Entry 1A07 (X-ray diffraction, 2.20 A resolution); this record covers chains A and B of the 4 polymer chains in the assembly.

Chain A (and B):
Molecule: C-src tyrosine kinase
From: Homo sapiens
Notes: EC 2.7.1.112; fragment: sh2 domain; chain B of this document is another copy of the same molecule, construct and numbering; everything in this record applies to it too
UniProt: P12931 (SRC_HUMAN); residues 144-249 here correspond to UniProt positions 143-248 (UniProt number = residue number - 1)
Sequence (107 residues; numbered 143 to 249; the number before each row is that of its first residue):
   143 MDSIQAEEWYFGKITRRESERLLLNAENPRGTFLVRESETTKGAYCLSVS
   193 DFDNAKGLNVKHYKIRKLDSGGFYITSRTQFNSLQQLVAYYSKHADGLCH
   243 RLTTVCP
Not modelled in the structure: 143-144 (chain B: 143-145)

Interface between chain A and chain B:
Contacting residue pairs - 12 pairs, chain A then chain B:
  Thr-157(A) / Pro-249(B)  hydrogen bond (side chain-backbone)
  Arg-158(A) / Phe-153(B)
  Arg-158(A) / Ile-156(B)
  Arg-159(A) / Glu-150(B)  salt bridge
  Arg-159(A) / Phe-153(B)
  Arg-159(A) / Val-247(B)
  Arg-159(A) / Cys-248(B)  hydrogen bond (side chain-backbone)
  Arg-159(A) / Pro-249(B)
  Glu-181(A) / Leu-164(B)
  Thr-182(A) / Arg-163(B)  hydrogen bond
  Thr-183(A) / Arg-163(B)
  Lys-198(A) / Gln-147(B)
Interface residues without a listed pair, chain A (10 interface residues in all): Glu-160, Arg-163, Leu-166

Overview:
The interface between chain A and chain B involves 10 residues on one side and 9 on the other; the contacts
include 3 hydrogen bonds and 1 salt bridge. Polar contacts include Arg-159(A)/Glu-150(B),
Thr-157(A)/Pro-249(B) and Arg-159(A)/Cys-248(B).
Both chains are C-src tyrosine kinase (Homo sapiens). Entry 1A07 (C-src (SH2 domain) complexed with
ace-malonyl tyr-glu-(n,n-dipentyl amine)) was determined by X-ray diffraction together with 1A08, 1A09, 1A1A,
1A1B, 1A1C and 1A1E from the same study.
